PDB entry 3PJ2 | X-ray diffraction, 1.75 A resolution | chain A

== Chain A ==
Protein: Tyrosine-protein kinase BTK
Source organism: Homo sapiens
Notes: EC 2.7.10.2
UniProt: Q06187 (BTK_HUMAN); residues 387-659 here = UniProt positions 387-659
Sequence (274 residues; each row starts with the number of its first residue):
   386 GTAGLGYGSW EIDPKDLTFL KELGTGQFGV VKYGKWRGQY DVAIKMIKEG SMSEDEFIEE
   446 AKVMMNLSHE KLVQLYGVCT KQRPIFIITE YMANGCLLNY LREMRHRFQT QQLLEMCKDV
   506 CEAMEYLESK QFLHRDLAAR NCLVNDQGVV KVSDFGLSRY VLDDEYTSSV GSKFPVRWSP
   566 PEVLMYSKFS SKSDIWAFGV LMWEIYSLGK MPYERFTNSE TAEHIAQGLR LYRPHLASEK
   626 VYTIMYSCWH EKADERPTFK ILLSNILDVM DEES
Unresolved in the structure: 386-390, 411-413, 541-558
Differences from the reference sequence: expression tag (386)
Residues lining bound ligands: 04K (2-({4-[2-(diethylamino)ethoxy]phenyl}amino)-6-(4-fluorophenoxy)-8-methylpyrido[2,3-d]pyrimidin-7(8H)-one): Glu407, Leu408, Val416, Ala428, Lys430, Met449, Val458, Thr474, Glu475, Tyr476, Met477, Ala478, Gly480, Leu528, Ser538, Asp539, Phe540
Swiss-Prot annotation at these positions:
  - motif: Trp581 to Trp588 (CAV1-binding)
  - active site: Asp521 (Proton acceptor)
  - binding site (ATP): Leu408 to Val416, Lys430
  - binding site (clofedanol): Thr474 to Met477, Leu542
  - binding site (dasatinib): Thr474 to Met477
  - modified residue: Tyr551 (Phosphotyrosine), Ser604 (Phosphoserine), Tyr617 (Phosphotyrosine), Ser623 (Phosphoserine), Ser659 (Phosphoserine)
  - natural variant: Leu408 (L408P: In XLA), Gly414 (G414R: In XLA), Tyr418 (Y418H: In XLA), Ile429 (I429N: In XLA), Lys430 (K430E: In XLA; K430R: In XLA), Glu445 (E445D: In XLA), Gly462 (G462D: In XLA; G462V: In XLA), Tyr476 (Y476D: In XLA), Met477 (M477R: In XLA), Cys481 (C481S: Found in patients with chronic lymphocytic leukemia; uncertain significance), Cys502 (C502F: In XLA; C502W: In XLA), Cys506 (C506R: In XLA; C506Y: In XLA), 36 further natural variant entries in UniProt
  - mutagenesis: Tyr551 (Y551F: Loss of phosphorylation of GTF2I), Tyr617 (Y617E: Defective in mediating calcium response)
From the paper describing this entry:
  - conformationally variable residues (side-chain flip): Ser538

== In short ==
Chain A binds compound 04K. From UniProt: active-site residue Asp521, 10 ATP-binding residues, 5
clofedanol-binding residues and 4 dasatinib-binding residues. From the paper: conformational variability at
Ser538.
Chain A is Tyrosine-protein kinase BTK (Homo sapiens); the structure, Crystal structure of BTK kinase domain
complexed with
2-[4-(2-Diethylamino-ethoxy)-phenylamino]-6-(4-fluoro-phenoxy)-8-methyl-8H-pyrido[2,3-d]pyrimidin-7-one, was
determined by X-ray diffraction, deposited together with 3PIX, 3PIY, 3PIZ, 3PJ1 and 3PJ3.
